PDB entry 7MXI | X-ray diffraction, 2.80 A resolution | chains A and C of the 6 polymer chains in the assembly

[Chain A]
Molecule: IgE Fc
Organism: Homo sapiens
Notes: fragment: c3-4
UniProt: P01854 (IGHE_HUMAN); residues 328-545 here correspond to UniProt positions 209-426 (UniProt number = residue number - 119)
Chain sequence (247 residues; each row starts with the number of its first residue):
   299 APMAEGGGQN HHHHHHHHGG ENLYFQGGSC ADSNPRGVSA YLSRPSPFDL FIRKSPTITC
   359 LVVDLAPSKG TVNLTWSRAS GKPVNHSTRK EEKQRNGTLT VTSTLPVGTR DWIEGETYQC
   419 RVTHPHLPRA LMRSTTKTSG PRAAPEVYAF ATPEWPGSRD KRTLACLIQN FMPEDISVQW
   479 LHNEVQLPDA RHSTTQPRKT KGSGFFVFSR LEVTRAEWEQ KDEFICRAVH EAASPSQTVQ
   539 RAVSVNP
Disordered / not traced: 299-334
Sequence notes: expression tag (299-327)
UniProt features mapped onto this chain:
  - glycosylation (N-linked (GlcNAc...) asparagine): Asn371, Asn383, Asn394
Disulfide bonds: Cys358-Cys418, Cys464-Cys524
Glycans and other covalent adducts: glycan linked to Asn394

[Chain C]
Molecule: DARPin E3_53
Organism: synthetic construct
Notes: antibody fragment or engineered binder
Chain sequence (173 residues; each row starts with the number of its first residue; numbers below 1 keep their minus sign (Met-6 is residue -6)):
    -6 MRGSHHHHHH GSDDDDKSSD LGKKLLEAAR AGQDDEVRIL MANGADVNAI DHNGTTPLHL
    54 AAYAGHLEIV EVLLKHGADV NARDLRGFTP LHLAAIDGHL EIVEVLLKYG ADVNADDDYG
   114 TTPLHLAAQY GHMEIVEVLL KYGADVNAQD KFGKTAFDIS IDNGNEDLAE ILQ
Disordered / not traced: -6 to 12

[Chain A / chain C interface]
Pairs across the interface (42):
  Phe346(A) with Phe145(C), hydrophobic
  Leu348(A) with Gln122(C), hydrogen bond (backbone-side chain)
  Phe349(A) with Arg79(C), hydrogen bond (backbone-side chain)
  Ile350(A) with Arg79(C); Tyr112(C), hydrophobic; Thr114(C); Phe145(C), hydrophobic
  Arg351(A) with Phe145(C); Ile152(C)
  Lys352(A) with Thr114(C), hydrogen bond; His118(C); Gln122(C); Asp143(C), salt bridge; Ile152(C); Asn156(C), hydrogen bond (backbone-side chain)
  Ser353(A) with Lys147(C); Asp155(C)
  Pro354(A) with Asn156(C)
  Val405(A) with Asp155(C)
  Gly406(A) with Asn156(C)
  Thr407(A) with Gln122(C), hydrogen bond; Tyr123(C); Asn156(C), hydrogen bond
  Arg408(A) with Tyr123(C); His125(C)
  Ile411(A) with Tyr123(C), hydrophobic
  Gln477(A) with Tyr112(C), hydrogen bond
  Arg525(A) with Leu78(C), hydrogen bond (side chain-backbone); Asp111(C), salt bridge; Tyr112(C), hydrogen bond
  Pro533(A) with Thr48(C); Leu53(C), hydrophobic; Tyr56(C), hydrophobic; Leu86(C)
  Ser534(A) with Asp77(C), hydrogen bond; Arg79(C), hydrogen bond (backbone-side chain); Phe81(C)
  Thr536(A) with Asn46(C), hydrogen bond (backbone-side chain); Arg79(C)
  Val537(A) with Asn46(C)
  Gln538(A) with Asn46(C); Leu78(C)
Also at the interface, not in a pair above, chain A (24 interface residues in all): Pro404, Gln484, Ser532, Gln535
Also at the interface, not in a pair above, chain C (24 interface residues in all): His45, Leu119

[Summary]
Chain A and chain C each contribute 24 residues to their interface, with 12 hydrogen bonds and 2 salt bridges.
Among the polar pairs are Lys352(A)-Asp143(C), Arg525(A)-Asp111(C) and Leu348(A)-Gln122(C).
Chain A is IgE Fc (Homo sapiens) and chain C is DARPin E3_53 (synthetic construct); the structure, IgE-Fc in
complex with DARPins E2_79 and E3_53, was determined by X-ray diffraction.
